PDB entry 6FLI | X-ray diffraction, 3.00 A resolution | chains C and D of the 5 polymer chains in the assembly

Chain C (and D):
Protein: Cys-loop ligand-gated ion channel
Organism: endosymbiont of Tevnia jerichonana
Notes: chain D of this document is another copy of the same molecule, construct and numbering; everything in this record applies to it too
Reference sequence: G2FID1 (G2FID1_9GAMM); residue numbers follow UniProt; this construct covers 1-320
Amino-acid sequence (320 residues; numbered 1 to 320; the number before each row is that of its first residue):
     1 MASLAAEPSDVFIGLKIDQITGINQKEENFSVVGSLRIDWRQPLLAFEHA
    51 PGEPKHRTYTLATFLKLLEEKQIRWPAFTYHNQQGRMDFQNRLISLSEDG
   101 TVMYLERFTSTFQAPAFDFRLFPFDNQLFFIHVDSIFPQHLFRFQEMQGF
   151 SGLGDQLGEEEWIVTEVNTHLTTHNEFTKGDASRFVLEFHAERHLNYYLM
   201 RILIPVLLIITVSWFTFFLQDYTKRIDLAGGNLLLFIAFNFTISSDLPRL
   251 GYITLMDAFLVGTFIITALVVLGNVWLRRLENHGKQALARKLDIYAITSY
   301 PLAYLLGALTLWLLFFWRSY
Unresolved in the structure: 1-6, 317-320
Residues lining bound ligands: 3-(4-bromophenyl)propanoic acid (DQZ): Ile38, Trp40, Leu61, Leu65, Trp75, Pro76, Ala77, Phe78, Arg92, Ile94, Val102, Tyr104
Reported in the primary citation:
  - binding site for 3-(4-bromophenyl)propanoic acid: Arg92
  - mutagenesis - D227A: abolished signaling
  - mutagenesis - D221A: decreased signaling
  - mutagenesis - K66A, K66A/R86A, R86A: unchanged signaling

Interface between chain C and chain D:
Contacting residue pairs (90; chain C residue first):
  Lys16(C) - Glu176(D)  salt bridge
  Asp18(C) - Glu176(D)
  Gln19(C) - His81(D)
  Gln19(C) - Asn82(D)
  Gln19(C) - Gln83(D)  hydrogen bond (side chain-backbone)
  Gln19(C) - Gln84(D)  hydrogen bond
  Gln19(C) - Gln113(D)
  Thr21(C) - Gln84(D)
  Val33(C) - Gln83(D)
  Ser35(C) - Phe177(D)
  Pro54(C) - Gln72(D)
  His56(C) - Arg74(D)
  Arg57(C) - Gln72(D)  hydrogen bond
  Thr58(C) - Arg74(D)
  Thr58(C) - Trp75(D)
  Tyr59(C) - Glu69(D)
  Tyr59(C) - Trp75(D)
  Thr60(C) - Leu65(D)
  Thr60(C) - Glu69(D)  hydrogen bond
  Thr60(C) - Trp75(D)
  Thr63(C) - Glu69(D)  hydrogen bond
  Arg86(C) - Arg86(D)
  Asp88(C) - Gly85(D)
  Asp88(C) - Arg86(D)
  Gln90(C) - Thr79(D)  hydrogen bond
  Gln90(C) - Tyr80(D)  hydrogen bond (side chain-backbone)
  Gln90(C) - Gln83(D)
  Asn91(C) - Phe78(D)  hydrogen bond (side chain-backbone)
  Asn91(C) - Thr79(D)  hydrogen bond
  Asn91(C) - Ile136(D)
  Leu93(C) - Trp75(D)  hydrophobic
  Leu93(C) - Ala77(D)  hydrophobic
  Ser95(C) - Arg74(D)
  Leu105(C) - Ile136(D)  hydrophobic
  Leu105(C) - Phe177(D)  hydrophobic
  Arg107(C) - Thr79(D)
  Arg107(C) - Tyr80(D)  hydrogen bond (side chain-backbone)
  Arg107(C) - His81(D)  hydrogen bond (side chain-backbone)
  Thr109(C) - Gly85(D)  hydrogen bond (side chain-backbone)
  Phe150(C) - Glu176(D)
  Gln156(C) - Gln113(D)  hydrogen bond (backbone-side chain)
  Gln156(C) - Pro115(D)
  Gln156(C) - Phe130(D)
  Leu157(C) - Gln113(D)  hydrogen bond (backbone-side chain)
  Gly158(C) - Glu28(D)
  Gly158(C) - Gln113(D)
  Glu160(C) - Glu28(D)
  Glu160(C) - Phe117(D)
  Glu160(C) - Arg249(D)
  Glu160(C) - Leu250(D)
  Glu160(C) - Gly251(D)
  Glu160(C) - Tyr252(D)
  Glu161(C) - Arg249(D)
  His194(C) - Gly251(D)
  Asn196(C) - Leu250(D)  hydrogen bond (side chain-backbone)
  Asn196(C) - Gly251(D)
  Asn196(C) - Tyr252(D)  hydrogen bond (side chain-backbone)
  Asn196(C) - Ile253(D)
  Tyr197(C) - Arg249(D)  hydrogen bond
  Tyr197(C) - Leu250(D)
  Tyr198(C) - Arg249(D)  hydrogen bond
  Met200(C) - Asn240(D)
  Met200(C) - Ile253(D)  hydrophobic
  Met200(C) - Asp257(D)
  Met200(C) - Val261(D)  hydrophobic
  Arg201(C) - Asn240(D)
  Arg201(C) - Phe241(D)
  Arg201(C) - Ser244(D)  hydrogen bond
  Arg201(C) - Asp257(D)  salt bridge
  Pro205(C) - Ile237(D)  hydrophobic
  Pro205(C) - Asn240(D)
  Leu208(C) - Phe264(D)  hydrophobic
  Ile209(C) - Ile237(D)  hydrophobic
  Val212(C) - Ala268(D)  hydrophobic
  Val212(C) - Val271(D)  hydrophobic
  Phe215(C) - Ala268(D)
  Phe215(C) - Leu272(D)  hydrophobic
  Phe215(C) - Val275(D)
  Phe218(C) - Val275(D)  hydrophobic
  Phe218(C) - Arg279(D)  hydrogen bond (backbone-side chain)
  Leu219(C) - Val275(D)
  Leu219(C) - Arg278(D)
  Leu219(C) - Asn282(D)  hydrogen bond (backbone-side chain)
  Gln220(C) - Arg279(D)
  Gln220(C) - His283(D)
  Lys224(C) - Thr223(D)
  Lys224(C) - Asp227(D)  salt bridge
  Leu235(C) - Leu234(D)  hydrophobic
  Phe239(C) - Phe241(D)  hydrophobic
  Asp246(C) - Arg249(D)  salt bridge
Other interface residues (no listed pair), chain C (49 interface residues in all): Gln25, Ile204, Thr216
Other interface residues (no listed pair), chain D (52 interface residues in all): Lys66, Ile73, Phe137, Ile226, Leu233, Pro248

In short:
Chain C and chain D form an interface of 49 and 52 residues respectively; the contacts include 21 hydrogen
bonds and 4 salt bridges. Polar contacts include Lys16(C)-Glu176(D), Arg201(C)-Asp257(D) and
Lys224(C)-Asp227(D). From the paper: a binding site for 3-(4-bromophenyl)propanoic acid at Arg92(C); D227A of
chain C abolishes signaling; 5 substitutions were tested in all.
Both chains are Cys-loop ligand-gated ion channel (endosymbiont of Tevnia jerichonana). Entry 6FLI (The active
form of a pentameric ion channel (sTeLIC) gated by alkaline pH - Co-crystallization with ...) was determined
by X-ray diffraction (same publication as 6FL9, 6FVQ, 6FVR and 6FVS).
